6YT9 - chains 2 and q of the 15 polymer chains in the assembly; structure by electron microscopy, 2.70 A resolution.

== Chain 2 ==
Molecule: 16S ribosomal RNA
Source organism: Acinetobacter baumannii
Sequence (1544 nucleotides; numbered 1 to 1544; the number before each row is that of its first residue):
     1 UUUAACUGAA GAGUUUGAUC AUGGCUCAGA UUGAACGCUG GCGGCAGGCU UAACACAUGC
    61 AAGUCGAGCG GGGGAAGGUA GCUUGCUACC GGACCUAGCG GCGGACGGGU GAGUAAUGCU
   121 UAGGAAUCUG CCUAUUAGUG GGGGACAACA UCUCGAAAGG GAUGCUAAUA CCGCAUACGU
   181 CCUACGGGAG AAAGCAGGGG AUCUUCGGAC CUUGCGCUAA UAGAUGAGCC UAAGUCGGAU
   241 UAGCUAGUUG GUGGGGUAAA GGCCUACCAA GGCGACGAUC UGUAGCGGGU CUGAGAGGAU
   301 GAUCCGCCAC ACUGGGACUG AGACACGGCC CAGACUCCUA CGGGAGGCAG CAGUGGGGAA
   361 UAUUGGACAA UGGGGGGAAC CCUGAUCCAG CCAUGCCGCG UGUGUGAAGA AGGCCUUAUG
   421 GUUGUAAAGC ACUUUAAGCG AGGAGGAGGC UACUUUAGUU AAUACCUAGA GAUAGUGGAC
   481 GUUACUCGCA GAAUAAGCAC CGGCUAACUC UGUGCCAGCA GCCGCGGUAA UACAGAGGGU
   541 GCGAGCGUUA AUCGGAUUUA CUGGGCGUAA AGCGUGCGUA GGCGGCUUAU UAAGUCGGAU
   601 GUGAAAUCCC CGAGCUUAAC UUGGGAAUUG CAUUCGAUAC UGGUGAGCUA GAGUAUGGGA
   661 GAGGAUGGUA GAAUUCCAGG UGUAGCGGUG AAAUGCGUAG AGAUCUGGAG GAAUACCGAU
   721 GGCGAAGGCA GCCAUCUGGC CUAAUACUGA CGCUGAGGUA CGAAAGCAUG GGGAGCAAAC
   781 AGGAUUAGAU ACCCUGGUAG UCCAUGCCGU AAACGAUGUC UACUAGCCGU UGGGGCCUUU
   841 GAGGCUUUAG UGGCGCAGCU AACGCGAUAA GUAGACCGCC UGGGGAGUAC GGUCGCAAGA
   901 CUAAAACUCA AAUGAAUUGA CGGGGGCCCG CACAAGCGGU GGAGCAUGUG GUUUAAUUCG
   961 AUGCAACGCG AAGAACCUUA CCUGGCCUUG ACAUACUAGA AACUUUCCAG AGAUGGAUUG
  1021 GUGCCUUCGG GAAUCUAGAU ACAGGUGCUG CAUGGCUGUC GUCAGCUCGU GUCGUGAGAU
  1081 GUUGGGUUAA GUCCCGCAAC GAGCGCAACC CUUUUCCUUA CUUGCCAGCA UUUCGGAUGG
  1141 GAACUUUAAG GAUACUGCCA GUGACAAACU GGAGGAAGGC GGGGACGACG UCAAGUCAUC
  1201 AUGGCCCUUA CGGCCAGGGC UACACACGUG CUACAAUGGU CGGUACAAAG GGUUGCUACA
  1261 CAGCGAUGUG AUGCUAAUCU CAAAAAGCCG AUCGUAGUCC GGAUUGGAGU CUGCAACUCG
  1321 ACUCCAUGAA GUCGGAAUCG CUAGUAAUCG CGGAUCAGAA UGCCGCGGUG AAUACGUUCC
  1381 CGGGCCUUGU ACACACCGCC CGUCACACCA UGGGAGUUUG UUGCACCAGA AGUAGCUAGC
  1441 CUAACUGCAA AGAGGGCGGU UACCACGGUG UGGCCGAUGA CUGGGGUGAA GUCGUAACAA
  1501 GGUAGCCGUA GGGGAACCUG CGGCUGGAUC ACCUCCUUAA CGAA
Not modelled in the structure: 1-2, 78-89, 200-209, 838-842, 924-1544
Metal / ion sites: Mg2+ site 1 near G23 (its only coordinating residue here); Mg2+ site 2: U64, G101 (shared with 1 residue of chain u); Mg2+ site 3 near U96 (its only coordinating residue here); Mg2+ site 4: A105, G327; Mg2+ site 5 near G111 (its only coordinating residue here); Mg2+ site 6: A112, G113, G285; Mg2+ site 7: G141, A193; Mg2+ site 8: A170, C171; Mg2+ site 9 near A191 (its only coordinating residue here); Mg2+ site 10: U252, G253, G254, U265; Mg2+ site 11 near U252 (its only coordinating residue here); Mg2+ site 12: G277, A278, U279; 21 more Mg2+ sites not listed

== Chain q ==
Name: 30S ribosomal protein S16
Source organism: Acinetobacter baumannii
Reference sequence: D0CCR5 (D0CCR5_ACIB2); numbering as in UniProt (aligned over 1-83)
Chain sequence (83 residues; row label = number of the first residue in the row):
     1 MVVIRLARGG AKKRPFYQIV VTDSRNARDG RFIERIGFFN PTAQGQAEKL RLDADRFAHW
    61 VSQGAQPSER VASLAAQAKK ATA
Not modelled in the structure: 81-83

== How chain 2 and chain q interact ==
Contacting residue pairs - 72 pairs, chain 2 then chain q:
  C45(2) - Lys12(q)  phosphate contact
  A46(2) - Lys12(q)  hydrogen bond to the phosphate
  C106(2) - Arg25(q)  hydrogen bond to the sugar
  G107(2) - Arg25(q)  sugar contact
  G107(2) - Ala27(q)  sugar contact
  G130(2) - Arg25(q)  base contact
  C131(2) - Met1(q)  hydrogen bond to the base
  C132(2) - Met1(q)  sugar contact
  C132(2) - Gly64(q)  hydrogen bond to the sugar
  C132(2) - Gln66(q)  hydrogen bond to the sugar
  U133(2) - Ser62(q)  sugar contact
  U133(2) - Gly64(q)  sugar contact
  U133(2) - Gln66(q)  sugar contact
  G223(2) - Gln63(q)  hydrogen bond to the base
  A224(2) - Trp60(q)  phosphate contact
  A224(2) - Gln63(q)  hydrogen bond to the sugar
  U225(2) - Val2(q)  sugar contact
  U225(2) - Asp23(q)  sugar contact
  U225(2) - Ile33(q)  phosphate contact
  U225(2) - Trp60(q)  phosphate contact
  G226(2) - Asp23(q)  sugar contact
  G226(2) - Arg25(q)  hydrogen bond to the sugar
  G226(2) - Arg31(q)  salt bridge to the phosphate
  A227(2) - Arg31(q)  salt bridge to the phosphate
  C305(2) - Asp29(q)  sugar contact
  C305(2) - Gly30(q)  phosphate contact
  G306(2) - Gly30(q)  phosphate contact
  G306(2) - Arg31(q)  hydrogen bond to the phosphate
  C307(2) - Arg31(q)  salt bridge to the phosphate
  A370(2) - Tyr17(q)  hydrogen bond to the sugar
  A370(2) - Arg70(q)  hydrogen bond to the phosphate
  U371(2) - Leu6(q)  hydrogen bond to the sugar
  U371(2) - Tyr17(q)  sugar contact
  U371(2) - Arg28(q)  hydrogen bond to the base
  U371(2) - Arg70(q)  salt bridge to the phosphate
  G372(2) - Arg5(q)  hydrogen bond to the phosphate
  G372(2) - Leu6(q)  hydrogen bond to the phosphate
  G372(2) - Ser68(q)  hydrogen bond to the phosphate
  G373(2) - Arg5(q)  salt bridge to the phosphate
  G373(2) - Ser24(q)  sugar contact
  G374(2) - Ser24(q)  phosphate contact
  U386(2) - Arg28(q)  hydrogen bond to the sugar
  C387(2) - Arg8(q)  phosphate contact
  C387(2) - Arg28(q)  salt bridge to the phosphate
  C388(2) - Arg8(q)  salt bridge to the phosphate
  C388(2) - Lys12(q)  phosphate contact
  C388(2) - Lys13(q)  hydrogen bond to the phosphate
  A389(2) - Lys12(q)  salt bridge to the phosphate
  A389(2) - Lys13(q)  salt bridge to the phosphate
  G446(2) - Pro15(q)  sugar contact
  A447(2) - Arg70(q)  salt bridge to the phosphate
  G448(2) - Arg70(q)  sugar contact
  G448(2) - Ser73(q)  hydrogen bond to the sugar
  A470(2) - Lys80(q)  salt bridge to the phosphate
  C480(2) - Lys13(q)  hydrogen bond to the sugar
  A605(2) - Phe32(q)  sugar contact
  A613(2) - Gln46(q)  sugar contact
  A613(2) - Ala47(q)  sugar contact
  G614(2) - Arg14(q)  sugar contact
  G614(2) - Gln44(q)  phosphate contact
  G614(2) - Gln46(q)  hydrogen bond to the phosphate
  C615(2) - Arg14(q)  hydrogen bond to the sugar
  C615(2) - Gln44(q)  phosphate contact
  U621(2) - Gly10(q)  phosphate contact
  U622(2) - Gly9(q)  phosphate contact
  U622(2) - Phe16(q)  phosphate contact
  U622(2) - Gln18(q)  phosphate contact
  G623(2) - Gln18(q)  hydrogen bond to the phosphate
  G623(2) - Arg35(q)  salt bridge to the phosphate
  G623(2) - Phe38(q)  sugar contact
  G623(2) - Arg51(q)  hydrogen bond to the sugar
  G624(2) - Arg35(q)  salt bridge to the phosphate
Interface residues without a listed pair, chain 2 (41 interface residues in all): G108, G449, C620
Interface residues without a listed pair, chain q (46 interface residues in all): Val3, Ala11, Asn26, Pro41, Gly45, Val71, Gln77

== Overview ==
41 residues of chain 2 and 46 residues of chain q are in contact, with 24 hydrogen bonds and 13 salt bridges.
Among the polar pairs are C131(2)-Met1(q), G223(2)-Gln63(q) and U371(2)-Arg28(q). U64(2) and G101(2)
coordinate Mg2+ site 2. A105(2) and G327(2) coordinate Mg2+ site 4.
Chain 2 is 16S ribosomal RNA and chain q is 30S ribosomal protein S16, both from Acinetobacter baumannii; the
structure, Acinetobacter baumannii ribosome-tigecycline complex - 30S subunit body, was determined by electron
microscopy, deposited together with 6YPU, 6YS5 and 6YTF.
